Entry 3EJ3 (X-ray diffraction, 1.70 A resolution); this record covers chains B and E of the 6 polymer chains in the assembly.

[Chain B]
Protein: Beta-subunit of trans-3-chloroacrylic acid dehalogenase
Source organism: Pseudomonas pavonaceae
Reference sequence: Q9EV84 (Q9EV84_PSEPV); residues 1-70 here correspond to UniProt positions 2-71 (UniProt number = residue number + 1)
Sequence (70 residues; numbered 1 to 70; the number before each row is that of its first residue):
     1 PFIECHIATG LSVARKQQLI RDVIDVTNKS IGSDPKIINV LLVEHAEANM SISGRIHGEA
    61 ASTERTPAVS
Not modelled in the structure: 62-70
From the paper describing this entry:
  - binding site for acetate ion: Pro-1
  - catalytic residues: Pro-1 (citing earlier work)

[Chain E]
Protein: Alpha-subunit of trans-3-chloroacrylic acid dehalogenase
Source organism: Pseudomonas pavonaceae
Reference sequence: Q9EV85 (Q9EV85_PSEPV); residues 0-75 here correspond to UniProt positions 1-76 (UniProt number = residue number + 1)
Sequence (76 residues; numbered 0 to 75; the number before each row is that of its first residue; numbering starts at 0):
     0 MPMISCDMRY GRTDEQKRAL SAGLLRVISE ATGEPRENIF FVIREGSGIN FVEHGEHLPD
    60 YVPGNANDKA LIAKLK
Not modelled in the structure: 0, 63-75
From the paper describing this entry:
  - binding site for acetate ion: Arg-8, Arg-11
  - catalytic residues: Arg-8, Arg-11, Glu-52

[How chain B and chain E interact]
Residue-residue contacts - 46 pairs, chain B then chain E:
  Pro-1(B) with Cys-5(E), hydrophobic; Asp-6(E); Met-7(E), hydrophobic; Glu-52(E)
  Phe-2(B) with Ser-4(E); Cys-5(E); Asp-6(E), hydrogen bond (backbone-backbone)
  Ile-3(B) with Ile-3(E), hydrophobic; Ser-4(E); Cys-5(E), hydrophobic
  Glu-4(B) with Met-2(E); Ile-3(E); Ser-4(E), hydrogen bond (backbone-backbone); Arg-43(E), salt bridge
  Cys-5(B) with Met-2(E)
  His-6(B) with Pro-1(E); Met-2(E), hydrogen bond (backbone-backbone)
  Ile-7(B) with Thr-31(E)
  Leu-11(B) with Ala-30(E)
  Arg-15(B) with Glu-29(E); Ala-30(E)
  Leu-19(B) with Val-26(E); Ile-27(E), hydrophobic; Ala-30(E), hydrophobic
  Asp-22(B) with Val-26(E)
  Val-23(B) with Leu-23(E), hydrophobic; Val-26(E), hydrophobic
  Val-26(B) with Gly-22(E); Leu-23(E), hydrophobic; Arg-25(E); Val-26(E), hydrophobic
  Thr-27(B) with Leu-19(E)
  Ser-30(B) with Gln-15(E); Ala-18(E); Leu-19(E)
  Ile-31(B) with Met-7(E), hydrophobic; Gln-15(E)
  Ser-33(B) with Arg-11(E)
  Lys-36(B) with His-53(E), hydrogen bond (backbone-side chain)
  Ile-37(B) with Glu-52(E)
  Asn-39(B) with Glu-52(E), hydrogen bond
  Ser-51(B) with Met-2(E)
  Ile-52(B) with Pro-1(E); Met-2(E), hydrophobic; Asn-37(E)
  Arg-55(B) with Asn-37(E), hydrogen bond
Also at the interface, not in a pair above, chain B (26 interface residues in all): Glu-47, Met-50, Ser-53
Also at the interface, not in a pair above, chain E (26 interface residues in all): Glu-33, Glu-36, Tyr-60

[In short]
Chain B and chain E each contribute 26 residues to their interface, with 6 hydrogen bonds and 1 salt bridge.
Polar pairs include Glu-4(B)/Arg-43(E), Lys-36(B)/His-53(E) and Asn-39(B)/Glu-52(E). The paper reports
catalytic residues Pro-1(B) and Arg-8(E) among others; a binding site for acetate ion at Pro-1(B) and Arg-8(E)
among others.
Here chain B is Beta-subunit of trans-3-chloroacrylic acid dehalogenase and chain E is Alpha-subunit of
trans-3-chloroacrylic acid dehalogenase, both from Pseudomonas pavonaceae. Entry 3EJ3 (Structural and
mechanistic analysis of trans-3-chloroacrylic acid dehalogenase activity) was determined by X-ray diffraction,
deposited together with 3EJ7 and 3EJ9.
